PDB entry 8D50 | X-ray diffraction, 4.32 A resolution (low resolution: residue-level contacts below are approximate; hydrogen-bond / salt-bridge calls are withheld) | chains G and L of the 6 polymer chains in the assembly

[Chain G]
Protein: Envelope glycoprotein gp120
Organism: Human immunodeficiency virus 1
Amino-acid sequence (431 residues; each row starts with the number of its first residue; note: 47 numbers in that range are skipped by the numbering (no residue carries them; nothing is unmodelled there)):
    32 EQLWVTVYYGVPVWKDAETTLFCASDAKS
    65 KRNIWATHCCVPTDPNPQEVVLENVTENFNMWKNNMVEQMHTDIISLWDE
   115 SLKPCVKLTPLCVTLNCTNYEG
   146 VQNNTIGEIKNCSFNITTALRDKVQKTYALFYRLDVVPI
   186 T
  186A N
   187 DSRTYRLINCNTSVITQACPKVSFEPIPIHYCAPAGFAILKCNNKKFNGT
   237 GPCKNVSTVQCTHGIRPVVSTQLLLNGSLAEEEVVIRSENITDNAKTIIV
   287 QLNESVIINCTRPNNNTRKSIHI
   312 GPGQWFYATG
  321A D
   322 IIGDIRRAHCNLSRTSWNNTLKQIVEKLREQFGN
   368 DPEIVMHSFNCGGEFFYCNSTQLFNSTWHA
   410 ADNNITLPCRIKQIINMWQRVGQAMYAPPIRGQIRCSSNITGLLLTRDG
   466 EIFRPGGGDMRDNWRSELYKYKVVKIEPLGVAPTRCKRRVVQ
Disulfides: Cys54-Cys74, Cys119-Cys205, Cys126-Cys196, Cys131-Cys157, Cys218-Cys247, Cys228-Cys239, Cys296-Cys331, Cys378-Cys445, Cys385-Cys418
Covalently attached groups: N-acetylglucosamine (NAG) linked to Asn88, Asn156, Asn160, Asn234, Asn241, Asn276, Asn295, Asn301, Asn386, Asn448; glycan linked to Asn262, Asn332
Small-molecule neighbours: N-acetylglucosamine (NAG; 2-acetamido-2-deoxy-beta-D-glucopyranose): Ile184, Arg192, Asn197, Thr198

[Chain L]
Protein: PGT124 Fab light chain
Organism: Homo sapiens
Notes: antibody fragment or engineered binder
Amino-acid sequence (210 residues; each row starts with the number of its first residue; note: 5 numbers in that range are skipped by the numbering (no residue carries them; nothing is unmodelled there); a row labelled like 66A-66C holds insertion residues (66A, then the next letters in order)):
     5 YVSP
    11 LSVALGETARISCGRQALGSRAVQWYQHKPGQAPILLIYNNQDRPSGIPE
    61 RFSGTP
66A-66C DIN
    70 FGTTATLTISGVEVGDEADYYCHMWDSRSGFSWSFGGATRLTVLSQPKAA
   120 PSVTLFPPSSEELQANKATLVCLISDFYPGAVTVAWKADSSPVKAGVETT
   170 TPSKQSNNKYAASSYLSLTPEQWKSHKSYSCQVTHEGSTVEKTVAPT
Disulfides: Cys23-Cys91, Cys141-Cys200

[How chain G and chain L interact]
Pairs across the interface (7):
  Tyr134(G) with Arg97(L)
  Gly324(G) with Leu28(L); Gly29(L); Arg97(L)
  Asp325(G) with Ser30(L); Ser96(L)
  Ile326(G) with Arg97(L)
Also at the interface, not in a pair above, chain G (6 interface residues in all): Ile322, Ile323
Also at the interface, not in a pair above, chain L (6 interface residues in all): Phe70

[In short]
Chain G and chain L each contribute 6 residues to their interface. Chain G binds N-acetylglucosamine.
N-acetylglucosamine is covalently linked to Asn88(G), Asn156(G), Asn160(G), Asn234(G), Asn241(G) and Asn276(G)
and 4 more.
Here chain G is Envelope glycoprotein gp120 (Human immunodeficiency virus 1) and chain L is PGT124 Fab light
chain (Homo sapiens). Entry 8D50 (Crystal Structure of Mosaic HIV-1 Envelope (MosM3.1) in Complex with
antibodies PGT124 and 35O22 at 4.3 ...) was determined by X-ray diffraction.
